PDB entry 7WFD | electron microscopy, 3.25 A resolution | chains AA and AB of the 16 polymer chains in the assembly

# Chain AA
Name: Photosystem I P700 chlorophyll a apoprotein A1
From: Arabidopsis thaliana
Notes: EC 1.97.1.12
UniProt: P56766 (PSAA_ARATH); numbering as in UniProt (aligned over 1-750)
Sequence (750 residues; row label = number of the first residue in the row):
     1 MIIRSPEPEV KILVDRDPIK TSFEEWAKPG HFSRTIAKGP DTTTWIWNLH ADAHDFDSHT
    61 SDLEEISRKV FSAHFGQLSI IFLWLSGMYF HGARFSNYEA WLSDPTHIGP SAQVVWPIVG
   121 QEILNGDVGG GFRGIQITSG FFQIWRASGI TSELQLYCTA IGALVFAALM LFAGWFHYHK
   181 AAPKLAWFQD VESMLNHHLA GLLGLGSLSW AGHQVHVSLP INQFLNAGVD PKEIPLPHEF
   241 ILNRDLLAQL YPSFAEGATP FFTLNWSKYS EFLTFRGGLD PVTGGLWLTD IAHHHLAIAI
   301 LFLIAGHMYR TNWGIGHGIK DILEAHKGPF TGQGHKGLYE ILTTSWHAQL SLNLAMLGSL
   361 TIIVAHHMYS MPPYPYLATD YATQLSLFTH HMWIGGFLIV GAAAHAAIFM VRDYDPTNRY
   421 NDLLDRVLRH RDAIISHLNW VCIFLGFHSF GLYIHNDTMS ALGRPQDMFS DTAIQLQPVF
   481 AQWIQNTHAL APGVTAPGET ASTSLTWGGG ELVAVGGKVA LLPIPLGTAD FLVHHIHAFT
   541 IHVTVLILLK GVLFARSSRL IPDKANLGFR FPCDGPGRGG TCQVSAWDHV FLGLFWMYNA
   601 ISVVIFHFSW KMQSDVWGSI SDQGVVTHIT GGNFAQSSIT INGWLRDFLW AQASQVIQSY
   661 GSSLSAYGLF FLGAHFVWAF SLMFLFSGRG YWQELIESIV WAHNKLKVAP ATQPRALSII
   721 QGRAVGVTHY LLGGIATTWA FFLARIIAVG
Unresolved in the structure: 1-8
Bound ions: chlorophyll a Mg (4 sites), coordinated by Gln77, Gln113, Gln121, Thr495; 4Fe-4S cluster Fe: Cys573, Cys582 (shared with Cys559(AB), Cys568(AB) of chain AB)
Small-molecule neighbours:
  - beta-carotene (BCR), molecule 1: Ile80, Leu83, Trp84
  - beta-carotene (BCR), molecule 2: Ile81, Trp84, Leu85, Gly201, Leu202, Leu205, Gly206, Ser209
  - beta-carotene (BCR), molecule 3: Phe82, Leu85, Tyr89, Thr159, Gly162, Ala163, Phe166, Leu205, Leu208, Ser209, Phe262
  - beta-carotene (BCR), molecule 4: Leu208, Phe261, Phe262, Leu296, Ile300, Leu303, Ile304, His307, Ile315
  - beta-carotene (BCR), molecule 5: Phe261, Trp266, Ile300, Ile304
  - beta-carotene (BCR), molecule 6: Leu338, Ile341, Leu342, Ala348, Ser351, Leu352, Ala406, Phe409
  - beta-carotene (BCR), molecule 7: Ala355, Met356, Ser359, Ile399, Ala402, Ala403, Val545, Leu548, Leu549, Val552
  - beta-carotene (BCR), molecule 8: Phe670, Gly673, Ala674, Phe676, Val677, Leu732, Ile735, Ala736, Trp739
  - beta-carotene (BCR), molecule 9: Trp692, Leu695, Ile696, Ile699
  - chlorophyll a (CLA), molecule 1: Val10, Lys11, Ile12, Trp187, Asp190, Ser193, His197, Thr311, Asn312, Trp313
  - chlorophyll a (CLA), molecule 2: Ile12, Val14, Phe71, Phe75, Leu169, Met170, Phe172, Ala173, Phe176, His177, Ala181, Pro183, Trp187
  - chlorophyll a (CLA), molecule 3: Ile19, Lys20, Thr21, Ser22, Phe23, Glu25, Trp26, His31, Glu65, Lys69, Ser72, Ala73, Gly76, Ile80, Leu171, Gly174, Trp175, Tyr178, His179
  - chlorophyll a (CLA), molecule 4: Trp26, His31, Phe32, Leu49, His50, Ala53, His54, Phe56, His59, Lys69, Ala73, Gly76, Gln77, Ile80, Leu171
  - chlorophyll a (CLA), molecule 5: Pro29, Gly30, Trp45, Ile46, Leu49, His50
  - chlorophyll a (CLA), molecule 6: Thr43, Ile46, Trp47, Ile696, Ile699, Val700, His703, Val708, Pro710, Thr712, Pro714, Arg715, Leu717
  - chlorophyll a (CLA), molecule 7: Trp47, Phe676, Val677, Phe680, Met683, Phe684, Leu717, Gln721, Ala724, Val725, Thr728, His729, Leu732
  - chlorophyll a (CLA), molecule 8: His50, Ala51, Asp52, Ala53, His54, Asp55, His347, Leu350, Leu354, Phe397, Leu398, Val400, Gly401, Ala404, His405, Ile408, Arg412, Phe569, Arg570, Trp587, Val590, Leu594, Thr728
  - chlorophyll a (CLA), molecule 9: His54, Phe56, Asp57, Val70, Ala73, His74, Gln77, Leu78, Ile81, Phe82, Leu85, Phe166, Trp346, His347, Gln349, Leu350, Asn353, Leu354, Leu357
  - chlorophyll a (CLA), molecule 10: His54, Gln77, Ile80, Ile81, Trp84, Leu357, Ile394, Phe397, Leu398
  - chlorophyll a (CLA), molecule 11: Leu63, Ser67, His74, Leu185, Phe188, Gln189, Val191, Met194, Leu195, His198, Leu199, Leu202, Leu203, Ile319, Leu323, Leu342, Thr343, Thr344, Ser345, Trp346, Gln349, Leu352, Asn353, Met356, Leu357
  - chlorophyll a (CLA), molecule 12: Phe71, His74, Phe75, Leu78, Phe82, Phe166, Met170, Trp187, Phe188, Asp190, Ser193, Met194, His197, His198, Gly201, Leu202
  - chlorophyll a (CLA), molecule 13: Leu83, Trp84, Ser86, Gly87, Met88, Phe90, His91, Phe95, Gln113, Val114, Trp116, Leu164
  - chlorophyll a (CLA), molecule 14: Trp84, Met88, His91, Ala112, Gln113, Ile135, Gln136, Ile137, Thr138, Ser139, Phe141, Ala666, Tyr667, Phe670, Trp739, Leu743
  - chlorophyll a (CLA), molecule 15: Trp84, Met88, Thr138, Ser139, Phe141, Ser386, Leu387, Thr389, His390, Trp393, Ile394, Phe397, Phe670, Ile735, Thr738, Trp739, Leu743
  - chlorophyll a (CLA), molecule 16: Trp84, Leu85, Ser139, Gly140, Phe141, Ile144, Leu203, Leu357, Leu360, Thr361, Val364, Met368, Tyr374, Leu377, Leu387, His390, His391, Ile394, Leu398
  - chlorophyll a (CLA), molecule 17: Gln113, Val114, Val115, Trp116, Ile118, Val119, Gln121, Leu124, Ile135, Ala666, Leu669, Phe670
  - chlorophyll a (CLA), molecule 18: Ile144, Ala147, Leu202, Leu203, Gly206, Ser207, Trp210, Gln214, Ile291, His294, His295, Ile298, Phe302, Leu360, Ile363, Val364, His367, Met368, Pro373, Tyr374
  - chlorophyll a (CLA), molecule 19: Ser148, Gly149, Ile150, Gln155, Cys158, Thr159, Gly206, Ser209, Trp210, Gly212, His213, His216, Val217, Pro237, His238, Ile241
  - chlorophyll a (CLA), molecule 20: Leu154, Gln155, Cys158, Leu236, His238, Ile241, Leu242
  - chlorophyll a (CLA), molecule 21: Leu195, Leu199, Leu203, Leu301, Phe302, Ala305, Met308, Tyr309, Ile319, Ile322, Leu323, Leu352, Met356, Leu424, Val427, Leu549, Val552
  - chlorophyll a (CLA), molecule 22: Asn196, His197, Ala200, Gly201, Leu205, Leu303, Gly306, His307, Met308, Tyr309, Thr311, Trp313, Ile315
  - chlorophyll a (CLA), molecule 23: Leu208, Ser209, Ala211, Gly212, Val215, His216, Ile241, Arg244, Leu247, Phe254, Gly257, Ala258, Phe261, Tyr269, Phe272, Leu273, Leu296
  - chlorophyll a (CLA), molecule 24: Phe261, Trp266, Ser267, Tyr269, Ser270, Leu273, Thr274, Phe275, His293, Leu296, Ala297, Ile300, Leu301, Ile304, Gly498
  - chlorophyll a (CLA), molecule 25: Phe261, Phe262, Leu264
  - chlorophyll a (CLA), molecule 26: Phe275, Gly277, Gly278, Leu286, Asp290, Ile291, His293, His294, Ala297, Ile298, Leu301, His367, Met371, Pro373, Glu499, Thr503
  - chlorophyll a (CLA), molecule 27: Phe275, Val494, Thr495, Ala496, Pro497, Gly498
  - chlorophyll a (CLA), molecule 28: Leu301, Met356, Ser359, Leu360, Ile363, His366, His367, Tyr369, Ser370, Met371, Thr503, Ser504, Thr506, Trp507
  - chlorophyll a (CLA), molecule 29: Ile304, His307, Met308, Ile315, Gly316, His317
  - chlorophyll a (CLA), molecule 30: Met308, His317, Asp321, Ile322, Ala325, His326, Lys327, Gly328, Pro329
  - chlorophyll a (CLA), molecule 31: Ile322, Leu323, His326, Phe330, Thr331, His335, Leu338, Leu342, Asn421, Leu423, Leu424, Val427
  - chlorophyll a (CLA), molecule 32: Phe330, Thr331, Leu423, Arg426, Val427, Arg429, His430, Ala433, Ile434, His437
  - chlorophyll a (CLA), molecule 33: Ile362, Ile363, His366, Met392, Ile399, Ile541, Thr544, Val545, Leu548, Met597, Ala600, Ile601, Val604
  - chlorophyll a (CLA), molecule 34: His366, Tyr369, Phe388, Phe480, Ala481, Ile484, Gln485, Trp507, Ile524, Leu526, His534, His537, Ile541, Val604, His607, Phe608, Lys611, Met612
  - chlorophyll a (CLA), molecule 35: Ala433, His437, Trp440
  - chlorophyll a (CLA), molecule 36: Ile434, Leu438, Trp440, Val441, Ala538, Ile541, His542, Val545, Leu549
  - chlorophyll a (CLA), molecule 37: Ser436, His437, Asn439, Trp440, Ile443
  - chlorophyll a (CLA), molecule 38: Asn439, Cys442, Ile443, Gly446, Phe447, Phe450, Gly451, Phe539, Val543, Leu546, Ile547, Leu592, Phe595, Trp596
  - chlorophyll a (CLA), molecule 39: Trp440, Ile443, Phe444, Phe447, His448
  - chlorophyll a (CLA), molecule 40: Val441, Phe444, Leu445, Gln477, Pro478, Val479, Phe480, Ala481, Phe531, His534, His535, Ala538, His542
  - chlorophyll a (CLA), molecule 41: Phe447, His448, Gly451, Leu452, Ile454, His455, Thr458, Met459, Leu462, Arg464, Asp467, Phe469, Ile474
  - chlorophyll a (CLA), molecule 42: Phe450, Tyr453, Val533, Ile536, Phe539, Thr540, Tyr598, Asn599, Ser602, Val603, Phe606, Ile641, Trp644, Leu645, Leu649, Trp650, Ala653, Phe671, His675, Trp678, Tyr730, Gly734, Thr737, Thr738, Phe741
  - chlorophyll a (CLA), molecule 43: Phe450, Ile454, Asp457, Phe539, Phe595, Trp596, Tyr598, Asn599, Ile641, Leu645, Trp678, Tyr730
  - chlorophyll a (CLA), molecule 44: Thr458, Ala461, Leu462
  - chlorophyll a (CLA), molecule 45: Trp483, Ile484, His488, Ala491, Thr495, Ala496, Glu499, Thr503, Trp507
  - chlorophyll a (CLA), molecule 46: Leu645, Leu649, Trp650
  - chlorophyll a (CLA), molecule 47: Leu669, Phe670, Leu672, Gly673, His675, Phe676, Trp678, Ala679, Leu682
  - chlorophyll a (CLA), molecule 48: Phe676, Ala679, Phe680, Leu682, Met683, Phe686, Ser687, Tyr691, Trp692, Leu695
  - chlorophyll a (CLA), molecule 49: Ile699, Ala702, His703, Leu706, Val708
  - chlorophyll a (CLA), molecule 50: Trp701, Ala702, Lys705, Leu706
  - dodecyl-alpha-D-maltoside (LMU), molecule 1: Leu83, Trp116, Pro117
  - dodecyl-alpha-D-maltoside (LMU), molecule 2: Phe444, His448, Leu452, Phe469, Ala473, Ile474, Gln475, Leu476, Phe531, His535
  - phylloquinone (PQN): Trp47, Met683, Phe684, Ser687, Gly688, Arg689, Trp692, Ile696, Arg715, Ala716, Leu717, Ser718, Gly722
  - 4Fe-4S cluster (SF4): Cys573, Gly575, Pro576, Cys582, Ile719, Arg723
Curated features (UniProtKB/Swiss-Prot):
  - binding site ([4Fe-4S] cluster): Cys573, Cys582
  - binding site (chlorophyll a'): His675
  - binding site (chlorophyll a): Met683, Tyr691
  - binding site (phylloquinone): Trp692

# Chain AB
Name: Photosystem I P700 chlorophyll a apoprotein A2
From: Arabidopsis thaliana
Notes: EC 1.97.1.12
UniProt: P56767 (PSAB_ARATH); residues 1-734 here = UniProt positions 1-734
Sequence (734 residues; each row starts with the number of its first residue):
     1 MALRFPRFSQ GLAQDPTTRR IWFGIATAHD FESHDDITEE RLYQNIFASH FGQLAIIFLW
    61 TSGNLFHVAW QGNFETWVQD PLHVRPIAHA IWDPHFGQPA VEAFTRGGAL GPVNIAYSGV
   121 YQWWYTIGLR TNEDLYTGAL FLLFLSALSL IGGWLHLQPK WKPRVSWFKN AESRLNHHLS
   181 GLFGVSSLAW TGHLVHVAIP ASRGEYVRWN NFLNVLPHPQ GLGPLFTGQW NLYAQNPDSS
   241 SHLFGTSQGS GTAILTLLGG FHPQTQSLWL TDMAHHHLAI AILFLIAGHM YRTNFGIGHS
   301 IKDLLEAHIP PGGRLGRGHK GLYDTINNSI HFQLGLALAS LGVITSLVAQ HMYSLPAYAF
   361 IAQDFTTQAA LYTHHQYIAG FIMTGAFAHG AIFFIRDYNP EQNEDNVLAR MLDHKEAIIS
   421 HLSWASLFLG FHTLGLYVHN DVMLAFGTPE KQILIEPIFA QWIQSAHGKT SYGFDVLLSS
   481 TSGPAFNAGR SIWLPGWLNA INENSNSLFL TIGPGDFLVH HAIALGLHTT TLILVKGALD
   541 ARGSKLMPDK KDFGYSFPCD GPGRGGTCDI SAWDAFYLAV FWMLNTIGWV TFYWHWKHIT
   601 LWQGNVSQFN ESSTYLMGWL RDYLWLNSSQ LINGYNPFGM NSLSVWAWMF LFGHLVWATG
   661 FMFLISWRGY WQELIETLAW AHERTPLANL IRWKDKPVAL SIVQARLVGL AHFSVGYIFT
   721 YAAFLIASTS GKFG
Bound ions: chlorophyll a Mg site 1 near Gln53 (its only coordinating residue here); chlorophyll a Mg site 2 near Asp93 (its only coordinating residue here); 4Fe-4S cluster Fe: Cys559, Cys568 (shared with Cys573(AA), Cys582(AA) of chain AA)
Small-molecule neighbours:
  - beta-carotene (BCR), molecule 1: Phe5, Ile21, Ile25, Ile691
  - beta-carotene (BCR), molecule 2: Leu54, Ile57, Phe58, Trp60, Gly181, Leu182, Val185, Ser186, Leu188
  - beta-carotene (BCR), molecule 3: Thr61, Leu65, Trp123, Trp124, Ile127, Leu129, Gly138, Phe141, Leu142, Leu145, Trp209, Leu213
  - beta-carotene (BCR), molecule 4: Leu188, Leu222, Leu225, Phe226, Leu278, Ile282, Leu285, His289, Ile297
  - beta-carotene (BCR), molecule 5: His331, Phe332, Gly335, Leu336, Ala339, Val343, Met383, Ala386, Phe387, Gly390, Phe393, Phe394, Ala538
  - beta-carotene (BCR), molecule 6: Phe387, Met411, Ile418, Val535, Leu539
  - beta-carotene (BCR), molecule 7: Leu434, Gly435, Val438
  - beta-carotene (BCR), molecule 8: Val645, Trp648, Met649, Phe652, Trp671, Leu674, Ile675, Leu678, Phe719
  - beta-carotene (BCR), molecule 9: Thr685, Pro686, Leu687
  - chlorophyll a (CLA), molecule 1: Phe5, Phe8, Gly24, Ile25, Ala28, His29, Phe31, Ser49, Gly52, Gln53, Ile56
  - chlorophyll a (CLA), molecule 2: Thr18, Ile21, Trp22, Ile675, Leu678, Ala679, His682, Ile691, Arg692, Trp693, Lys694, Asp695, Pro697, Val698, Leu700
  - chlorophyll a (CLA), molecule 3: Ile21, Trp22, Ile25
  - chlorophyll a (CLA), molecule 4: Trp22, Phe652, Leu655, Val656, Thr659, Met662, Phe663, Leu700, Val708, Ala711, His712, Val715
  - chlorophyll a (CLA), molecule 5: Ile25, Ala26, Thr27, His29, Asp30, His331, Leu334, Leu338, Phe381, Ile382, Thr384, Gly385, Ala388, His389, Ile392, Arg396, Tyr555, Trp573, Phe576, Leu707, Ala711
  - chlorophyll a (CLA), molecule 6: His29, Phe31, Tyr43, Ile46, Ser49, His50, Gln53, Leu54, Ile57, Phe168, Arg174, His178, Leu182, Phe183, Ile330, His331, Gln333, Leu334, Ala337, Leu338, Leu341
  - chlorophyll a (CLA), molecule 7: His29, Gln53, Ile56, Ile57, Trp60, Leu338, Leu341, Ile378, Phe381, Ile382
  - chlorophyll a (CLA), molecule 8: Phe47, Phe51, Leu148, Ile151, Gly152, Leu155, His156, Trp161, Pro163, Trp167
  - chlorophyll a (CLA), molecule 9: Phe47, His50, Phe51, Leu54, Trp123, Trp167, Phe168, Asn170, Ser173, Arg174, His177, His178, Gly181, Leu182, Phe183, Ile344, Tyr358
  - chlorophyll a (CLA), molecule 10: Phe51, Leu54, Phe58, Ile127, Leu129, Asp134, Thr137, Gly138, Phe141, Phe144, Leu145, Leu148, Ser149, Ser186, Ala189, Trp190, Gly192, His193, His196, Val197, Val207, Arg208, Trp209, Phe212
  - chlorophyll a (CLA), molecule 11: Ile56, Trp60, Asn64, His67, Val68, Ala88, His89, Asn114, Ile115, Ala116, Tyr117, Ser118, Val120, Val645, Trp646, Met649, Phe719
  - chlorophyll a (CLA), molecule 12: Ile57, Phe58, Trp60, Thr61, Ser118, Gly119, Val120, Trp123, Val185, Ser186, Ala189, Leu341, Ile344, Thr345, Val348, Met352, Tyr358, Ile361, Leu371, His374, His375, Ile378, Ile382
  - chlorophyll a (CLA), molecule 13: Leu59, Trp60, Ser62, Gly63, Phe66, His67, Trp70, Gln71, His89, Ala90, Ile91, Trp92, Leu143
  - chlorophyll a (CLA), molecule 14: Trp60, Asn64, Tyr117, Ser118, Val120, Ala370, Leu371, Thr373, His374, Tyr377, Ile378, Phe381, Trp646, Met649, Phe652, Val715, Ile718, Phe719, Tyr721, Ala722, Leu725, Ile726
  - chlorophyll a (CLA), molecule 15: His89, Ala90, Ile91, Trp92, Asp93, Pro94, His95, Phe96, Phe104, Asn114, Ser644, Val645, Trp648
  - chlorophyll a (CLA), molecule 16: Trp123, Thr126, Ile127, Leu182, Phe183, Ser186, Ser187, Trp190, Leu194, Leu270, Met273, His276, His277, Ile280, Phe284, Ile344, Leu347, Val348, His351, Met352, Ala357, Tyr358
  - chlorophyll a (CLA), molecule 17: Trp167, Asn170, Ser173, His177, Thr293, Asn294, Phe295
  - chlorophyll a (CLA), molecule 18: Ala171, Arg174, Leu175, His178, Leu179, Phe183, Phe284, Ile301, Leu305, Tyr323, Ile326, Asn327, Leu336, Ala337, Ser340, Leu341, Ile344
  - chlorophyll a (CLA), molecule 19: Leu175, Leu179, Phe183, Leu283, Phe284, Ile286, Ala287, Met290, Tyr291, Ile301, Leu304
  - chlorophyll a (CLA), molecule 20: Asn176, His177, Ser180, Gly181, Val185, Leu285, His289, Met290, Tyr291, Thr293, Phe295, Ile297
  - chlorophyll a (CLA), molecule 21: Leu188, Ala189, Thr191, Gly192, Val195, His196, Phe212, Leu213, Val215, Leu216, Pro217, His218, Gly221, Leu222, Leu225, Tyr233, Ile254, Leu255, Leu278
  - chlorophyll a (CLA), molecule 22: Leu225, Trp230, Asn231, Tyr233, Ala234, Leu255, Leu257, His275, Leu278, Ala279, Ile282, Ile286, Ile492, Trp493
  - chlorophyll a (CLA), molecule 23: Leu257, Gly259, Gly260, Leu268, Asp272, Met273, His275, His276, Ala279, Ile280, Leu283, His351, Leu355, Trp493, Trp497
  - chlorophyll a (CLA), molecule 24: Ile286, Ala287, His289, Met290, Ile297, Gly298, His299
  - chlorophyll a (CLA), molecule 25: Ile286, Met290, His299, Asp303, Leu304, Ala307, His308
  - chlorophyll a (CLA), molecule 26: Leu304, Leu305, His308, Leu315, His319, Leu322, Ile326, Phe332, Val407, Leu408, Met411
  - chlorophyll a (CLA), molecule 27: Ala307, His308, Ile309, Pro310, Pro311, Arg314, Leu315
  - chlorophyll a (CLA), molecule 28: Arg314, Leu315, Gly316, Val407, Arg410, Met411, Asp413, His414, Ala417, Ile418, His421
  - chlorophyll a (CLA), molecule 29: Ser340, Val343, Ile344, Leu347, Gln350, His351, Tyr353, Ser354, Leu355, Leu508, Phe509
  - chlorophyll a (CLA), molecule 30: Val343, Ser346, Leu347, Gln350, Gln376, Gly380, Met383, Phe387, Leu527, Thr530, Thr531, Leu534, Met583, Thr586, Ile587
  - chlorophyll a (CLA), molecule 31: Gln350, Tyr353, Tyr372, Gln376, Phe459, Ala460, Trp462, Ile463, Gln464, Phe509, Leu510, Ile512, His520, Ile523, Leu527, Val590, Tyr593, Trp594, Lys597
  - chlorophyll a (CLA), molecule 32: Tyr377, Thr433, Leu434, Tyr437, Val519, Ala522, Leu525, Asn585, Trp589, Phe592, Leu616, Trp619, Leu624, Ser628, Ile632, Phe650, Gly653, His654, Trp657, Phe713, Tyr717, Thr720, Tyr721, Phe724
  - chlorophyll a (CLA), molecule 33: Ala417, His421, Trp424
  - chlorophyll a (CLA), molecule 34: Ile418, His421, Leu422, Trp424, Ala425, Ala524, Leu527, His528, Thr531
  - chlorophyll a (CLA), molecule 35: Ser420, His421, Ser423, Trp424, Leu427, Phe431
  - chlorophyll a (CLA), molecule 36: Ser423, Ser426, Leu427, Gly430, Phe431, Leu434, Leu525, Thr529, Leu532, Ile533, Leu578, Phe581, Trp582
  - chlorophyll a (CLA), molecule 37: Trp424, Leu427, Phe428, Phe431, His432
  - chlorophyll a (CLA), molecule 38: Trp424, Ala425, Phe428, Leu429, Ile455, Glu456, Pro457, Ile458, Phe459, Ala460, Ile512, Asp516, Phe517, His520, His521, Ala524, His528
  - chlorophyll a (CLA), molecule 39: Phe431, His432, Gly435, Leu436, Val438, His439, Val442, Met443, Phe446, Lys451, Ile453
  - chlorophyll a (CLA), molecule 40: Leu434, Val438, Asp441, Val442, Leu525, Phe581, Trp582, Asn585, Trp589, Leu616, Leu620, Trp657, Phe713, Tyr717
  - chlorophyll a (CLA), molecule 41: Ile458, Phe459, Trp462, Phe474
  - chlorophyll a (CLA), molecule 42: Trp462, Ile463, Ala466, His467, Leu477, Leu478, Ala485, Trp493, Leu494, Trp497, Phe509
  - chlorophyll a (CLA), molecule 43: Leu477, Pro484, Ala485, Ala488, Gly489, Ile492, Trp493
  - chlorophyll a (CLA), molecule 44: Leu620, Leu624, Trp625, Trp657
  - chlorophyll a (CLA), molecule 45: Tyr635, Trp648, Leu651, Phe652, His654, Leu655, Trp657, Ala658, Phe661
  - chlorophyll a (CLA), molecule 46: Leu655, Ala658, Thr659, Phe661, Met662, Ile665, Ser666, Tyr670, Trp671, Leu674
  - chlorophyll a (CLA), molecule 47: Leu678, Ala681, His682, Thr685, Ala688, Ile691
  - chlorophyll a (CLA), molecule 48: Trp680, Ala681, Arg684, Thr685, Pro686
  - chlorophyll a (CLA), molecule 49: Pro686, Leu687, Ala688, Leu690, Ile691
  - dodecyl-alpha-D-maltoside (LMU): Gly473, Phe474, Asp475
  - phylloquinone (PQN): Trp22, Ile25, Met662, Phe663, Ser666, Trp667, Arg668, Trp671, Ile675, Val698, Ala699, Leu700, Ser701, Ala705
  - 4Fe-4S cluster (SF4): Cys559, Gly561, Pro562, Cys568, Trp667, Ile702, Arg706
Curated features (UniProtKB/Swiss-Prot):
  - binding site ([4Fe-4S] cluster): Cys559, Cys568
  - binding site (chlorophyll a): His654, Met662, Tyr670
  - binding site (phylloquinone): Trp671

# Chain AA / chain AB interface
Pairs across the interface (165; chain AA residue first):
  Val119(AA) - Phe446(AB)
  Val119(AA) - Lys451(AB)
  Gly120(AA) - Phe446(AB)
  Gln121(AA) - Phe446(AB)
  Ile123(AA) - Phe446(AB)  hydrophobic
  Asp432(AA) - Thr677(AB)
  Ala433(AA) - Trp680(AB)  hydrophobic
  Ile435(AA) - Leu674(AB)  hydrophobic
  Ile435(AA) - Thr677(AB)
  Ser436(AA) - Thr677(AB)  hydrogen bond (side chain-backbone)
  Ser436(AA) - Trp680(AB)
  Ser436(AA) - Ala681(AB)
  Asn439(AA) - Leu674(AB)
  Asn439(AA) - Leu678(AB)
  Asp457(AA) - Tyr635(AB)
  Asp457(AA) - Trp648(AB)
  Thr458(AA) - Trp648(AB)
  Ser460(AA) - Tyr635(AB)
  Ser460(AA) - Asn636(AB)
  Ala461(AA) - Tyr635(AB)  hydrophobic
  Ala461(AA) - Met640(AB)
  Ala461(AA) - Ser644(AB)  hydrogen bond (backbone-side chain)
  Ala461(AA) - Trp648(AB)
  Leu462(AA) - His95(AB)
  Leu462(AA) - Phe96(AB)  hydrophobic
  Leu462(AA) - Gly97(AB)  hydrogen bond (backbone-backbone)
  Leu462(AA) - Ala100(AB)
  Leu462(AA) - Met640(AB)
  Gly463(AA) - Pro99(AB)
  Gly463(AA) - Met640(AB)  hydrogen bond (backbone-side chain)
  Arg464(AA) - His95(AB)  hydrogen bond (side chain-backbone)
  Arg464(AA) - Gly97(AB)
  Leu546(AA) - Tyr670(AB)
  Ile547(AA) - Tyr670(AB)
  Lys550(AA) - Tyr670(AB)  hydrogen bond (side chain-backbone)
  Lys550(AA) - Glu673(AB)
  Lys550(AA) - Leu674(AB)
  Phe554(AA) - Thr677(AB)
  Ser558(AA) - Glu673(AB)  hydrogen bond
  Arg559(AA) - Glu676(AB)
  Arg559(AA) - Trp680(AB)
  Leu560(AA) - Gln672(AB)
  Leu560(AA) - Glu673(AB)
  Leu560(AA) - Glu676(AB)
  Lys564(AA) - Glu673(AB)  salt bridge
  Cys573(AA) - Pro562(AB)  hydrophobic
  Gly575(AA) - Pro562(AB)
  Pro576(AA) - Cys559(AB)  hydrophobic
  Pro576(AA) - Gly561(AB)
  Pro576(AA) - Ile702(AB)  hydrophobic
  Arg578(AA) - Arg668(AB)  hydrogen bond (backbone-side chain)
  Gly579(AA) - Arg668(AB)
  Gly579(AA) - Ile702(AB)
  Gly580(AA) - Arg668(AB)  hydrogen bond (backbone-side chain)
  Gly580(AA) - Gly669(AB)
  Gly580(AA) - Ile702(AB)
  Thr581(AA) - Gly669(AB)
  Cys582(AA) - Trp667(AB)  hydrophobic
  Cys582(AA) - Arg668(AB)  hydrogen bond (backbone-backbone)
  Cys582(AA) - Gly669(AB)
  Cys582(AA) - Ile702(AB)  hydrophobic
  Gln583(AA) - Ile665(AB)  hydrogen bond (side chain-backbone)
  Gln583(AA) - Ser666(AB)
  Gln583(AA) - Trp667(AB)  hydrogen bond (side chain-backbone)
  Gln583(AA) - Arg668(AB)  hydrogen bond (backbone-backbone)
  Gln583(AA) - Tyr670(AB)
  Val584(AA) - Gly669(AB)
  Val584(AA) - Glu673(AB)
  His589(AA) - Tyr670(AB)
  Phe591(AA) - Ile665(AB)  hydrophobic
  Leu592(AA) - Ser666(AB)
  Leu592(AA) - Tyr670(AB)  hydrophobic
  Phe595(AA) - Ile665(AB)  hydrophobic
  Gln636(AA) - Pro637(AB)
  Ser637(AA) - Pro637(AB)
  Ile641(AA) - Leu651(AB)  hydrophobic
  Asn642(AA) - Ile632(AB)  hydrogen bond (side chain-backbone)
  Asn642(AA) - Tyr635(AB)  hydrogen bond (side chain-backbone)
  Asn642(AA) - Leu651(AB)
  Leu645(AA) - Ile632(AB)  hydrophobic
  Leu645(AA) - Phe650(AB)  hydrophobic
  Leu645(AA) - Leu651(AB)  hydrophobic
  Arg646(AA) - Ile632(AB)  hydrogen bond (side chain-backbone)
  Arg646(AA) - Asn633(AB)
  Arg646(AA) - Tyr635(AB)
  Arg646(AA) - Asn636(AB)
  Arg646(AA) - Pro637(AB)
  Trp650(AA) - Trp625(AB)  hydrogen bond (side chain-backbone)
  Trp650(AA) - Ser628(AB)
  Trp650(AA) - Ser629(AB)
  Trp650(AA) - Ile632(AB)  hydrophobic
  Ala653(AA) - Trp625(AB)
  Ser654(AA) - Trp625(AB)
  Val656(AA) - Met617(AB)
  Ile657(AA) - Arg621(AB)  hydrogen bond (backbone-side chain)
  Ile657(AA) - Trp625(AB)  hydrophobic
  Tyr660(AA) - Asp441(AB)
  Tyr660(AA) - Leu444(AB)
  Tyr660(AA) - Ala445(AB)
  Tyr660(AA) - Met617(AB)  hydrophobic
  Gly661(AA) - Leu444(AB)
  Gly661(AA) - Ala445(AB)  hydrogen bond (backbone-backbone)
  Ser665(AA) - Ala445(AB)  hydrogen bond (side chain-backbone)
  Ser665(AA) - Phe446(AB)
  Gly668(AA) - Met617(AB)
  Leu669(AA) - Asp441(AB)
  Leu669(AA) - Val442(AB)  hydrophobic
  Leu669(AA) - Ala445(AB)  hydrophobic
  Phe671(AA) - Leu620(AB)  hydrophobic
  Leu672(AA) - Asp441(AB)
  Leu672(AA) - Leu616(AB)
  Leu672(AA) - Met617(AB)
  Leu672(AA) - Leu620(AB)  hydrophobic
  Phe676(AA) - Leu434(AB)  hydrophobic
  Trp678(AA) - Trp657(AB)  hydrophobic
  Trp678(AA) - Phe661(AB)  hydrophobic
  Leu682(AA) - Phe661(AB)  hydrophobic
  Leu685(AA) - Leu664(AB)
  Leu685(AA) - Ile665(AB)  hydrophobic
  Leu685(AA) - Trp667(AB)
  Phe686(AA) - Tyr577(AB)  hydrogen bond (backbone-side chain)
  Phe686(AA) - Phe581(AB)  hydrophobic
  Phe686(AA) - Phe661(AB)  hydrophobic
  Phe686(AA) - Leu664(AB)  hydrophobic
  Phe686(AA) - Ile665(AB)  hydrophobic
  Phe686(AA) - Trp667(AB)
  Phe686(AA) - Phe713(AB)  hydrophobic
  Ser687(AA) - Asp569(AB)
  Ser687(AA) - Leu578(AB)
  Ser687(AA) - Trp667(AB)
  Gly688(AA) - Cys568(AB)
  Gly688(AA) - Asp569(AB)  hydrogen bond (backbone-side chain)
  Arg689(AA) - Arg564(AB)  hydrogen bond (side chain-backbone)
  Arg689(AA) - Gly565(AB)  hydrogen bond (side chain-backbone)
  Arg689(AA) - Gly566(AB)  hydrogen bond (side chain-backbone)
  Arg689(AA) - Cys568(AB)  hydrogen bond (backbone-backbone)
  Gly690(AA) - Leu546(AB)
  Gly690(AA) - Gly566(AB)
  Gly690(AA) - Cys568(AB)  hydrogen bond (backbone-backbone)
  Tyr691(AA) - Ile533(AB)
  Tyr691(AA) - Lys536(AB)
  Tyr691(AA) - Cys568(AB)
  Tyr691(AA) - Asp569(AB)  hydrogen bond (backbone-backbone)
  Tyr691(AA) - Leu578(AB)  hydrophobic
  Gln693(AA) - Leu546(AB)
  Glu694(AA) - Lys536(AB)  salt bridge
  Glu694(AA) - Asp540(AB)
  Glu694(AA) - Ser544(AB)  hydrogen bond
  Glu694(AA) - Lys550(AB)  salt bridge
  Glu694(AA) - Ile570(AB)
  Leu695(AA) - Ile419(AB)  hydrophobic
  Leu695(AA) - Leu532(AB)  hydrophobic
  Glu697(AA) - Ser544(AB)
  Glu697(AA) - Lys545(AB)  hydrogen bond (side chain-backbone)
  Glu697(AA) - Leu546(AB)
  Ser698(AA) - Ile419(AB)
  Ser698(AA) - Ser420(AB)
  Ile699(AA) - Ser423(AB)
  Trp701(AA) - Glu416(AB)
  Trp701(AA) - Ala417(AB)  hydrophobic
  Ala702(AA) - Ser420(AB)
  Ile719(AA) - Gly566(AB)
  Ile719(AA) - Cys568(AB)  hydrophobic
  Arg723(AA) - Trp667(AB)
  Tyr730(AA) - Phe661(AB)
Interface residues without a listed pair, chain AA (82 interface residues in all): Leu124, His437, Phe450, Ile561, Pro572
Interface residues without a listed pair, chain AB (80 interface residues in all): Pro558, Thr567, Ala575, Tyr615, Ala647, Leu655, Ser701

# In short
82 residues of chain AA and 80 residues of chain AB are in contact; the contacts include 30 hydrogen bonds and
3 salt bridges. Polar contacts include Lys564(AA)-Glu673(AB), Glu694(AA)-Lys536(AB) and Glu694(AA)-Lys550(AB).
Chain AA is Photosystem I P700 chlorophyll a apoprotein A1 and chain AB is Photosystem I P700 chlorophyll a
apoprotein A2, both from Arabidopsis thaliana; the structure, Left PSI in the cyclic electron transport
supercomplex NDH-PSI from Arabidopsis, was determined by electron microscopy, deposited together with 7WFE and
7WFG.
